4U8U - chains B and C of the 45 polymer chains in the assembly; structure by X-ray diffraction, 3.20 A resolution.

== Chain B ==
Protein: Globin b Chain
Source organism: Glossoscolex paulistus
Sequence (142 residues; numbered 1 to 142; the number before each row is that of its first residue):
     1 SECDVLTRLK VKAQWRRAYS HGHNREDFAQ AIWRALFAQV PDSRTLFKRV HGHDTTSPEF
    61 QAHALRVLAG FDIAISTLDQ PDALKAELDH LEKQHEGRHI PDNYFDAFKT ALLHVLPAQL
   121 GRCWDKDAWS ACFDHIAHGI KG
Disulfide bonds: Cys3-Cys132
Metal / ion sites: heme Fe: His95 (together with cyanide ion)
Ligand contacts:
  - cyanide ion (CYN): Trp33, Phe47, His63, Val67, His95
  - heme (HEM): Ser43, Leu46, Phe47, Arg49, Val50, His63, Arg66, Val67, Gly70, Phe71, Leu91, Gln94, His95, Arg98, Ile100, Tyr104, Phe105, Phe108, Phe133, Ile136, Ala137, Ile140

== Chain C ==
Protein: Globin c Chain
Source organism: Glossoscolex paulistus
Sequence (151 residues; row label = number of the first residue in the row):
     1 HQFCCSAEDR NIVQKQWSVL WGDTESSKVK IAFGRLILTK LAKEIPEVKE LFNKVDIDNP
    61 EGGPFSAHCL RILNALDMSI NLMDDPEALD SALDHLADQH HDRPGVKKAH FKKIAEILHT
   121 GLQQVLDDYN ALSWKSCFKG ILGKIASKLQ G
Disulfide bonds: Cys5-Cys137
Metal / ion sites: heme Fe near His100 (its only coordinating residue here)
Ligand contacts:
  - cyanide ion (CYN): Leu38, Phe52, His68, Ile72, His100
  - heme (HEM): Leu41, Val48, Leu51, Phe52, Lys54, Val55, His68, Arg71, Ile72, Ala75, Leu76, Leu96, Gln99, His100, Arg103, Val106, His110, Phe111, Ile114, Leu118, Leu142, Ile145

== Chain B / chain C interface ==
Contacting residue pairs (36):
  Lys12(B) with Glu25(C), salt bridge; Ser27(C)
  Arg16(B) with Thr24(C)
  Gly22(B) with Asn81(C)
  Arg25(B) with Asp77(C), salt bridge; Asn81(C)
  Arg49(B) with His95(C), hydrogen bond
  Pro58(B) with Glu87(C); Ala88(C)
  Glu59(B) with Ser91(C)
  Gln61(B) with Asp85(C)
  Ala62(B) with Ala88(C); Ser91(C); Ala92(C)
  Leu65(B) with Met78(C); Leu82(C), hydrophobic
  Arg66(B) with Met78(C); His95(C)
  Ala69(B) with Asn74(C), hydrogen bond (backbone-side chain); Met78(C), hydrophobic
  Asp72(B) with Lys30(C), salt bridge; Asn74(C), hydrogen bond
  Ile73(B) with Leu70(C), hydrophobic; Arg71(C); Asn74(C)
  Ser76(B) with Ser27(C)
  Thr77(B) with Leu70(C)
  Gln80(B) with Lys28(C); Ile31(C)
  Asp82(B) with Gly63(C)
  Ala83(B) with Gly63(C); Ala67(C)
  Ala86(B) with Pro64(C), hydrophobic; Ala67(C), hydrophobic
  Glu87(B) with Arg71(C), salt bridge
  His90(B) with Arg71(C), hydrogen bond
Other interface residues (no listed pair), chain B (24 interface residues in all): Asp79, Gln94
Other interface residues (no listed pair), chain C (25 interface residues in all): Asp23, Ser66, Gln99

== Summary ==
The interface between chain B and chain C involves 24 residues on one side and 25 on the other; the contacts
include 4 hydrogen bonds and 4 salt bridges. Polar pairs include Lys12(B)-Glu25(C), Arg25(B)-Asp77(C) and
Asp72(B)-Lys30(C). Heme is bound between chain B and chain C.
Here chain B is Globin b Chain and chain C is Globin c Chain, both from Glossoscolex paulistus. Entry 4U8U
(The Crystallographic structure of the giant hemoglobin from Glossoscolex paulistus at 3.2 A resolution) was
determined by X-ray diffraction, deposited together with 4WCH.
